PDB entry 6PXJ | X-ray diffraction, 1.70 A resolution | chains L and H

== Chain L ==
Name: Thrombin light chain
From: Homo sapiens
Notes: EC 3.4.21.5
UniProt: P00734 (THRB_HUMAN); residues 1-14 here correspond to UniProt positions 336-349 (UniProt number = residue number + 335)
Sequence (36 residues; numbered 1 to 15 plus 21 insertion-coded residues; the number before each row is that of its first residue; a row labelled like 14A-14M holds insertion residues (14A, then the next letters in order)):
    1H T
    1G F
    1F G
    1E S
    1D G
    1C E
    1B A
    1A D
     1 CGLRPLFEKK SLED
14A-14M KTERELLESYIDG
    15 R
Disordered / not traced: 14M, 15
UniProt features mapped onto this chain:
  - site: Arg15 (Cleavage)

== Chain H ==
Name: Thrombin heavy chain
From: Homo sapiens
Notes: EC 3.4.21.5
UniProt: P00734 (THRB_HUMAN); the construct lacks a stretch of the UniProt sequence and is renumbered around it, so the offset changes along the chain: 16-36 = UniProt 364-384; 37-60 = UniProt 386-409; 61-77 = UniProt 419-435; 78-97 = UniProt 437-456; 7 more segments
Sequence (259 residues; row label = number of the first residue in the row; note: 1 number in that range is skipped by the numbering (no residue carries it; nothing is unmodelled there); a row labelled like 60A-60I holds insertion residues (60A, then the next letters in order)):
    16 TVEGSDAEIG MSPWQVMLFR K
   36A S
    37 PQELLCGASL ISDRWVLTAA HCLL
60A-60I YPPWDKNFT
    61 ENDLLVRIGK HSRTRYE
   77A R
    78 NIEKISMLEK IYIHPRYNWR
   97A E
    98 NLDRDIALMK LKKPVAFSDY IHPVCLPDRE TA
129A-129C ASL
   130 LQAGYKGRVT GWGNLKETWT
149A-149E ANVGK
   150 GQPSVLQVVN LPIVERPVCK DSTRIRITDN MFCAG
  184A Y
   185 KP
186A-186D DEGK
   187 RGDACEGDSG GPFVMKSP
204A-204B FN
   205 NRWYQMGIVS WGE
   219 GCD
  221A R
   222 DGKYGFYTHV FRLKKWIQKV IDQFGE
Disordered / not traced: 144-149, 149A-149E, 150, 246-247
Cystine bridges: Cys42-Cys58, Cys168-Cys182, Cys191-Cys220
Construct notes: engineered mutation Thr16 (Ile364 in P00734)
UniProt features mapped onto this chain:
  - region: Ala183 to Val200 (High affinity receptor-binding region which is also known as the TP508 peptide)
  - active site (Charge relay system): His57, Asp102, Ser195
  - glycosylation: Asn60G (N-linked (GlcNAc...) (complex) asparagine)
What the authors report for this chain:
  - mutagenesis - I16T (70-fold): decreased binding to Na+
  - mutagenesis - I16T: unchanged stability in response to GuHCl
  - mutagenesis - I16T: decreased stability in response to PPACK
  - mutagenesis - I16T (1000-fold): decreased catalytic activity on fibrinogen
  - mutagenesis - I16T (1000-fold): decreased catalytic activity on PAR1
  - mutagenesis - I16T (30-fold): decreased catalytic activity on protein C
  - specificity-determining residues: Asp189, Gly216 (citing earlier work)

== Chain L / chain H interface ==
Pairs across the interface (64; chain L residue first):
  Cys1(L) with Pro120(H); Val121(H); Cys122(H), disulfide; Arg206(H), hydrogen bond (backbone-side chain)
  Asp1A(L) with His119(H), salt bridge; Arg206(H)
  Ala1B(L) with Arg206(H), hydrogen bond (backbone-side chain)
  Gly1F(L) with Gln239(H), hydrogen bond (backbone-side chain)
  Phe1G(L) with Ile47(H); Ile242(H), hydrophobic; Asp243(H), hydrogen bond (backbone-side chain)
  Thr1H(L) with Asp243(H)
  Gly2(L) with Trp29(H); Pro120(H), hydrogen bond (backbone-backbone); Cys122(H); Arg206(H); Trp207(H), hydrogen bond (backbone-backbone)
  Leu3(L) with His119(H), hydrogen bond (backbone-side chain); Asn205(H); Arg206(H)
  Arg4(L) with Met26(H), hydrogen bond (side chain-backbone); Pro28(H); Trp29(H); Arg137(H); Trp207(H)
  Pro5(L) with Ser115(H); Asp116(H); His119(H)
  Leu6(L) with Asp116(H)
  Phe7(L) with Glu23(H); Ile24(H); Gly25(H); Met26(H), hydrophobic
  Glu8(L) with Lys202(H), salt bridge; Asn205(H); Trp207(H), hydrogen bond
  Lys9(L) with His119(H)
  Asp14(L) with Glu23(H); Met26(H); Arg137(H), salt bridge; Trp207(H)
  Lys14A(L) with Glu23(H), hydrogen bond (backbone-side chain)
  Thr14B(L) with Met26(H); Arg137(H), hydrogen bond; Asn159(H), hydrogen bond
  Glu14C(L) with Arg137(H); Lys202(H), salt bridge
  Glu14E(L) with Lys135(H), salt bridge; Asn159(H), hydrogen bond; Tyr184A(H), hydrogen bond
  Leu14F(L) with Lys135(H); Gly136(H); Asn159(H); Trp207(H), hydrophobic
  Leu14G(L) with Lys202(H); Pro204(H), hydrophobic
  Ser14I(L) with Gly133(H); Tyr134(H); Lys135(H), hydrogen bond (side chain-backbone)
  Tyr14J(L) with Leu129C(H); Tyr134(H), hydrophobic; Met201(H); Lys202(H), hydrogen bond (side chain-backbone); Pro204(H)
Interface residues without a listed pair, chain L (26 interface residues in all): Glu1C, Glu13, Asp14L
Interface residues without a listed pair, chain H (37 interface residues in all): Ser48, Phe114, Tyr117, Leu123, Ser203, Asn204B, Lys235
Disulfides between the chains: Cys1(L)-Cys122(H)

== Summary ==
Chain L and chain H form an interface of 26 and 37 residues respectively, with 1 disulfide bond, 16 hydrogen
bonds and 5 salt bridges. Polar contacts include Asp1A(L)-His119(H), Glu8(L)-Lys202(H) and
Glu14E(L)-Lys135(H). UniProt lists 3 active-site residues on chain H. The paper reports that I16T of chain H
reduces binding to Na+; specificity determinants Asp189(H) and Gly216(H).
Chain L is Thrombin light chain and chain H is Thrombin heavy chain, both from Homo sapiens; the structure,
Crystal structure of human thrombin mutant I16T, was determined by X-ray diffraction, deposited together with
6PXQ.
